PDB entry 5KG4 | X-ray diffraction, 1.60 A resolution | chains A and P of the 3 polymer chains in the assembly

[Chain A]
Protein: DNA polymerase eta
Source organism: Homo sapiens
Notes: EC 2.7.7.7
UniProt: Q9Y253 (POLH_HUMAN); numbering as in UniProt (aligned over 1-432)
Amino-acid sequence (435 residues; each row starts with the number of its first residue; numbers below 1 keep their minus sign (Gly-2 is residue -2)):
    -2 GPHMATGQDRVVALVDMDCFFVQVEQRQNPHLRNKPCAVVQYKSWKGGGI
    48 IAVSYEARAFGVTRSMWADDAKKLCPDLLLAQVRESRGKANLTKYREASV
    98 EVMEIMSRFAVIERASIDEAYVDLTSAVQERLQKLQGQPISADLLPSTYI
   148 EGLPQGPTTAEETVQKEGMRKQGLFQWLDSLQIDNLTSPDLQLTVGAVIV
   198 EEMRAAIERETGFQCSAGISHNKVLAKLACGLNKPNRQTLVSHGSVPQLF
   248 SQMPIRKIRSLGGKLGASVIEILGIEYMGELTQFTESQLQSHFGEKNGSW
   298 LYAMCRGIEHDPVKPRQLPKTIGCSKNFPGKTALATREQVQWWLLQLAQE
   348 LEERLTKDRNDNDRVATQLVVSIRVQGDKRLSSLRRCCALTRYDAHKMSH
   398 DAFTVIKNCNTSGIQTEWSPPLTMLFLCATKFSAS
Unresolved in the structure: 155-159
Construct notes: expression tag (-2 to 0)
Bound ions: Mn2+ site 1: Asp13, Asp115, Glu116 (together with 2'-deoxyadenosine 5'-triphosphate) (shared with DT8(P), DA9(P) of chain P); Mn2+ site 2: Asp13, Met14, Asp115 (together with diphosphate) (shared with DA9(P) of chain P)
Ligand contacts: diphosphate / 2'-deoxyadenosine 5'-triphosphate: Asp13, Met14, Asp15, Cys16, Phe17, Phe18, Ile48, Ala49, Tyr52, Arg55, Arg61, Ile114, Asp115, Glu116, Lys231
Curated features (UniProtKB/Swiss-Prot):
  - binding site (Mg(2+)): Asp13, Met14, Asp115, Glu116
  - binding site (Mn(2+)): Asp13, Met14, Asp115, Glu116
  - binding site (a 2'-deoxyribonucleoside 5'-triphosphate): Arg61
  - natural variant: Val37 (deletion: In XPV), Leu75 (deletion: In XPV), Arg93 (R93P: In XPV), Arg111 (R111H: In XPV), Thr122 (T122P: In XPV), Gly153 (G153D: In a breast cancer sample), Thr191 (T191P: In XPV), Gly263 (G263V: In XPV), Val266 (V266D: In XPV), Gly295 (G295R: In XPV), Arg361 (R361S: In XPV)
  - mutagenesis: Tyr52 (Y52A/F: Reduces DNA polymerase activity; Y52E: Reduces DNA polymerase activity. Increases fidelity of replication and reduces translesion bypass), Arg61 (R61A: Reduces enzymatic activity by two-thirds), Ser62 (S62G: Increased DNA polymerase activity and translesion bypass compared to wild-type), Ala68 (A68S/V: Severe reduction in thymine dimer translesion bypass), Asn324 to Pro326 (Reduces binding to chromatin and to monoubiquitinated PCNA. Abolishes binding to monoubiquitinated PCNA; when associated with 705-E--H-713 Del)
What the authors report for this chain:
  - catalytic residues: Arg61 (proposed by the authors, not directly observed)

[Chain P]
Molecule: 9-nt DNA strand
Sequence (9 nucleotides; row label = number of the first residue in the row):
     1 AGCGTCATA
Bound ions: Mn2+ site 1: DT8, DA9 (together with 2'-deoxyadenosine 5'-triphosphate) (shared with Asp13(A), Asp115(A), Glu116(A) of chain A); Mn2+ site 2: DA9 (together with diphosphate) (shared with Asp13(A), Met14(A), Asp115(A) of chain A); Mg2+: DA9 (together with diphosphate)

[Chain A / chain P interface]
Residue-residue contacts (31):
  Asp13(A) - DA9(P)  phosphate contact
  Phe17(A) - DA9(P)  hydrogen bond to the phosphate
  Phe18(A) - DA9(P)  hydrogen bond to the phosphate
  Ile48(A) - DA9(P)  sugar contact
  Ala49(A) - DA9(P)  phosphate contact
  Arg61(A) - DA9(P)  base contact
  Ser113(A) - DT8(P)  hydrogen bond to the phosphate
  Ile114(A) - DA9(P)  sugar contact
  Asp115(A) - DT8(P)  phosphate contact
  Asp115(A) - DA9(P)  phosphate contact
  Glu116(A) - DT8(P)  phosphate contact
  Lys224(A) - DT8(P)  salt bridge to the phosphate
  Ile255(A) - DA7(P)  phosphate contact
  Arg256(A) - DA7(P)  phosphate contact
  Ser257(A) - DC6(P)  phosphate contact
  Ser257(A) - DA7(P)  hydrogen bond to the phosphate
  Leu258(A) - DA7(P)  hydrogen bond to the phosphate
  Gly259(A) - DA7(P)  hydrogen bond to the phosphate
  Gly260(A) - DC6(P)  phosphate contact
  Gly260(A) - DA7(P)  phosphate contact
  Lys261(A) - DT5(P)  salt bridge to the phosphate
  Lys261(A) - DC6(P)  hydrogen bond to the phosphate
  Leu262(A) - DC6(P)  hydrogen bond to the phosphate
  Arg377(A) - DG4(P)  salt bridge to the phosphate
  Leu378(A) - DT5(P)  base contact
  Leu381(A) - DC3(P)  phosphate contact
  Arg382(A) - DG2(P)  sugar contact
  Arg382(A) - DC3(P)  hydrogen bond to the phosphate
  Arg383(A) - DG2(P)  phosphate contact
  Arg383(A) - DC3(P)  salt bridge to the phosphate
  Cys384(A) - DG2(P)  hydrogen bond to the phosphate
Also at the interface, not in a pair above, chain A (28 interface residues in all): Cys16, Ser379, Ser380
Also at the interface, not in a pair above, chain P (9 interface residues in all): DA1

[Summary]
The interface between chain A and chain P involves 28 residues on one side and 9 on the other, with 10
hydrogen bonds and 4 salt bridges. Among the polar pairs are Phe17(A)-DA9(P), Phe18(A)-DA9(P) and
Ser113(A)-DT8(P). Ligands of chain A: diphosphate / 2'-deoxyadenosine 5'-triphosphate. From the paper: the
catalytic residue Arg61(A).
Chain A is DNA polymerase eta (Homo sapiens) and chain P is a 9-nt DNA strand; the structure, Human DNA
polymerase eta-DNA ternary complex: reaction first with 1 mM Mn2+ for 1800s then with ..., was determined by
X-ray diffraction, deposited together with 5KFA, 5KFB, 5KFC, 5KFD, 5KFE, 5KFF and 28 further entries.
